PDB entry 7VCI | electron microscopy, 8.10 A resolution (very low resolution: no residue pairs are listed; an interface is given only as per-side residue counts) | chains O and P of the 21 polymer chains in the assembly

# Chain O
Protein: Nuclear pore complex protein Nup96
Source organism: Xenopus laevis
UniProtKB: A0A1B8XZT4 (A0A1B8XZT4_XENTR); residues 1-924 here correspond to UniProt positions 867-1790 (UniProt number = residue number + 866)
Amino-acid sequence (924 residues; numbered 1 to 924; the number before each row is that of its first residue):
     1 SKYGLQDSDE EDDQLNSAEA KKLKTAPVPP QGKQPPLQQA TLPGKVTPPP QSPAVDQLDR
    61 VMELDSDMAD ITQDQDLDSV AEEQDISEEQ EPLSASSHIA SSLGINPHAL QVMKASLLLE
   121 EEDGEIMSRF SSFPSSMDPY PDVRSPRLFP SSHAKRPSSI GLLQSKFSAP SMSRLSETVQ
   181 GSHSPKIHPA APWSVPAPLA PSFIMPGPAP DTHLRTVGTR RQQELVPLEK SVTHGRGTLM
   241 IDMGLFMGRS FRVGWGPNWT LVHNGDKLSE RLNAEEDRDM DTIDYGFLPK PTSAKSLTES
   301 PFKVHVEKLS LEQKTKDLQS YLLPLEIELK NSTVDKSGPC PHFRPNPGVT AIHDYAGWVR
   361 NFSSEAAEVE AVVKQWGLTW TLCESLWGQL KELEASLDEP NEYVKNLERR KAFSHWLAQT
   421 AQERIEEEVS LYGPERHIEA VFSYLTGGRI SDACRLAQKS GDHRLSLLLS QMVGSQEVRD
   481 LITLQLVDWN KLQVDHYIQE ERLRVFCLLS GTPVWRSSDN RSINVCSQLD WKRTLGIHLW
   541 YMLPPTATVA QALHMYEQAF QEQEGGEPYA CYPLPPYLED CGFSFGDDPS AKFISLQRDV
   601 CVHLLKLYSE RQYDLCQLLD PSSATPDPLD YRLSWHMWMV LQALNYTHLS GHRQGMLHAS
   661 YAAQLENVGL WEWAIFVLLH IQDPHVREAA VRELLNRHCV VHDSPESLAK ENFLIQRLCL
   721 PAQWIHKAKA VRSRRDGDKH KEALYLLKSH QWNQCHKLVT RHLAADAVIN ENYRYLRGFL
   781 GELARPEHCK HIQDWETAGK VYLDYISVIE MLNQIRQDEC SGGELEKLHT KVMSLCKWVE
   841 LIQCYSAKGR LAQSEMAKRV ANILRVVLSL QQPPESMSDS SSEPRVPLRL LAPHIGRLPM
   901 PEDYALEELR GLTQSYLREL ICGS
Unresolved in the structure: 1-237, 875-924

# Chain P
Protein: GATOR complex protein SEC13
Source organism: Xenopus laevis
UniProtKB: Q7ZYJ8 (Q7ZYJ8_XENLA); residue numbers follow UniProt; this construct covers 1-320
Amino-acid sequence (320 residues; each row starts with the number of its first residue):
     1 MVSVINTVDT SHEDMIHDAQ MDYYGIRLAT CSSDRSVKIF DVKNGGQILI ADLRGHDGPV
    61 WQVAWAHPMY GNILASCSYD RKVIIWKEEN GTWEKTYEYT GHDSSVNSVC WAPHDFGLVL
   121 ACGSSDGAIS ILTFTGDGPW EVKKISNAHT IGCNAVSWAP SVIPGSLVDQ PSSQKPNYIK
   181 RFVSGGCDNL VKIWREEDGQ WKEDQKLEAH SDWVRDVAWA PSIGLPTSTI ASCSQDGRVY
   241 IWTSDDAATN CWTPKLLHKF NDVVWHVSWS ITANILAVSG GDNKVTLWKE SVDGQWACIS
   301 DVNKGQGAVS TVTEGQLNDQ
Unresolved in the structure: 1-10, 305-320

# Interface between chain O and chain P
At this resolution (8 A) residue pairs are not listed: 50 residues of chain O and 56 of chain P lie at the interface.

# Summary
50 residues of chain O face 56 of chain P across their interface.
Here chain O is Nuclear pore complex protein Nup96 and chain P is GATOR complex protein SEC13, both from
Xenopus laevis. Entry 7VCI (Structure of Xenopus laevis NPC nuclear ring asymmetric unit) was determined by
electron microscopy (same publication as 7VOP).
